Entry 6UZC (electron microscopy, 4.50 A resolution (low resolution: residue-level contacts below are approximate; hydrogen-bond / salt-bridge calls are withheld)); this record covers chains E and F of the 42 polymer chains in the assembly.

[Chain E (and F)]
Molecule: Portal protein
Source organism: Enterobacteria phage T4
Notes: chain F of this document is another copy of the same molecule, construct and numbering; everything in this record applies to it too
UniProt: P13334 (PORTL_BPT4); residues 1-524 here = UniProt positions 1-524
Amino-acid sequence (524 residues; row label = number of the first residue in the row):
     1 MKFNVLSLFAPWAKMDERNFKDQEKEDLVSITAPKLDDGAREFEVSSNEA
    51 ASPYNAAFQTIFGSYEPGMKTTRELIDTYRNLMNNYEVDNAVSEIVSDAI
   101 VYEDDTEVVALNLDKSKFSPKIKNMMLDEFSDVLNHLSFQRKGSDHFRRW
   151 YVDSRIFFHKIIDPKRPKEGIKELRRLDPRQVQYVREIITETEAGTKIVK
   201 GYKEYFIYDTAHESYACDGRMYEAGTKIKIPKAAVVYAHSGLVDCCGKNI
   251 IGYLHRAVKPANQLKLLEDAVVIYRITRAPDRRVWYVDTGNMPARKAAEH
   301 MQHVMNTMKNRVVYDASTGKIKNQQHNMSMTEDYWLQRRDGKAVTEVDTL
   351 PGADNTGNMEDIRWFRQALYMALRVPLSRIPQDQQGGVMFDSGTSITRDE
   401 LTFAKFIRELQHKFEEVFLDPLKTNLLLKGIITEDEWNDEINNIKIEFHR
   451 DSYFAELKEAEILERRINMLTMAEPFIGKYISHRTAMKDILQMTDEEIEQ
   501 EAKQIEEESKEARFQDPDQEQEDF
Disordered / not traced: 381-394, 511-524
What the authors report for this chain:
  - conformationally variable residues (loop rearrangement): Lys-2, Ala-224

[Chain E / chain F interface]
Pairs across the interface - 195 pairs, chain E then chain F:
  Asp-27(E) / Lys-172(F)
  Leu-28(E) / Ile-161(F)
  Leu-28(E) / Lys-172(F)
  Val-29(E) / Ile-161(F)
  Ser-30(E) / Leu-8(F)
  Ser-30(E) / His-159(F)
  Ser-30(E) / Ile-161(F)
  Ile-31(E) / His-159(F)
  Ile-31(E) / Ile-161(F)
  Ile-31(E) / Arg-175(F)
  Thr-32(E) / Phe-9(F)
  Thr-32(E) / His-159(F)
  Thr-32(E) / Tyr-208(F)
  Ala-33(E) / Arg-175(F)
  Ala-33(E) / Leu-177(F)
  Ala-33(E) / Tyr-208(F)
  Pro-34(E) / Arg-175(F)
  Lys-35(E) / Glu-173(F)
  Lys-35(E) / Arg-175(F)
  Leu-36(E) / Arg-175(F)
  Asp-37(E) / Lys-142(F)
  Asp-37(E) / Arg-176(F)
  Arg-41(E) / Gly-219(F)
  Glu-42(E) / His-212(F)
  Lys-197(E) / Leu-8(F)
  Val-243(E) / Asn-84(F)
  Asp-244(E) / Asn-84(F)
  Asp-244(E) / Cys-217(F)
  Cys-245(E) / Arg-80(F)
  Cys-245(E) / Asn-81(F)
  Cys-245(E) / Asn-84(F)
  Cys-245(E) / Arg-180(F)
  Cys-245(E) / Ala-216(F)
  Cys-246(E) / Ala-216(F)
  Cys-246(E) / Cys-217(F)
  Asn-249(E) / Cys-217(F)
  Arg-256(E) / Met-83(F)
  Arg-256(E) / Asn-84(F)
  Arg-256(E) / Asn-85(F)
  Arg-256(E) / Asp-89(F)
  Lys-259(E) / Glu-268(F)
  Lys-259(E) / Asp-269(F)
  Gln-263(E) / Glu-268(F)
  Gln-263(E) / Val-272(F)
  Leu-266(E) / Ile-276(F)
  Leu-267(E) / Val-272(F)
  Leu-267(E) / Arg-275(F)
  Leu-267(E) / Ile-276(F)
  Asp-269(E) / Tyr-314(F)
  Asp-269(E) / Ala-316(F)
  Ala-270(E) / Arg-275(F)
  Ala-270(E) / Ala-279(F)
  Val-271(E) / Arg-275(F)
  Ile-273(E) / Pro-280(F)
  Ile-273(E) / Tyr-314(F)
  Tyr-274(E) / Arg-275(F)
  Tyr-274(E) / Ala-279(F)
  Tyr-274(E) / Ala-353(F)
  Tyr-274(E) / Asp-354(F)
  Thr-277(E) / Asp-281(F)
  Arg-278(E) / Ala-279(F)
  Arg-278(E) / Pro-280(F)
  Arg-278(E) / Asp-281(F)
  Arg-278(E) / Glu-332(F)
  Pro-280(E) / Ser-329(F)
  Pro-280(E) / Met-330(F)
  Pro-280(E) / Thr-331(F)
  Pro-280(E) / Glu-332(F)
  Asp-281(E) / Met-330(F)
  Asp-281(E) / Thr-331(F)
  Asp-281(E) / Glu-332(F)
  Arg-282(E) / Asp-281(F)
  Arg-282(E) / Thr-331(F)
  Arg-282(E) / Glu-332(F)
  Arg-283(E) / Glu-332(F)
  Arg-283(E) / Asp-333(F)
  Arg-283(E) / Tyr-334(F)
  Val-284(E) / Tyr-334(F)
  Val-284(E) / Trp-335(F)
  Val-284(E) / Leu-336(F)
  Trp-285(E) / Asp-333(F)
  Trp-285(E) / Tyr-334(F)
  Trp-285(E) / Trp-335(F)
  Trp-285(E) / Leu-336(F)
  Tyr-286(E) / Leu-336(F)
  Tyr-286(E) / Arg-338(F)
  Tyr-286(E) / Thr-345(F)
  Tyr-286(E) / Glu-346(F)
  Tyr-286(E) / Val-347(F)
  Val-287(E) / Leu-336(F)
  Val-287(E) / Gln-337(F)
  Val-287(E) / Arg-338(F)
  Thr-289(E) / Gln-337(F)
  Thr-289(E) / Arg-338(F)
  Thr-289(E) / Arg-339(F)
  Gly-290(E) / Arg-338(F)
  Gly-290(E) / Arg-339(F)
  Ala-294(E) / Arg-339(F)
  Ala-297(E) / Gln-337(F)
  Ala-298(E) / Gln-337(F)
  Met-301(E) / Trp-335(F)
  Met-301(E) / Gln-337(F)
  Met-305(E) / Trp-335(F)
  Lys-309(E) / Asp-333(F)
  Asn-310(E) / Thr-331(F)
  Asn-310(E) / Asp-333(F)
  Val-312(E) / Ser-329(F)
  Val-312(E) / Met-330(F)
  Val-313(E) / His-326(F)
  Val-313(E) / Met-328(F)
  Tyr-314(E) / His-326(F)
  Tyr-314(E) / Asn-327(F)
  Tyr-314(E) / Met-328(F)
  Tyr-314(E) / Met-330(F)
  Asp-315(E) / Asn-327(F)
  Ala-316(E) / Asn-327(F)
  Ile-321(E) / Met-330(F)
  Lys-322(E) / His-326(F)
  Val-344(E) / Arg-338(F)
  Val-344(E) / Gly-341(F)
  Val-344(E) / Lys-342(F)
  Val-344(E) / Ala-343(F)
  Glu-346(E) / Arg-338(F)
  Thr-356(E) / Asp-354(F)
  Thr-356(E) / Asn-355(F)
  Gly-357(E) / Asn-355(F)
  Asn-358(E) / Asn-355(F)
  Asp-361(E) / Arg-275(F)
  Asp-361(E) / Met-359(F)
  Trp-364(E) / Met-359(F)
  Trp-364(E) / Ile-362(F)
  Trp-364(E) / Arg-363(F)
  Trp-364(E) / Arg-366(F)
  Phe-365(E) / Glu-268(F)
  Phe-365(E) / Val-271(F)
  Phe-365(E) / Val-272(F)
  Ala-368(E) / Tyr-86(F)
  Met-371(E) / Tyr-86(F)
  Ala-372(E) / Tyr-86(F)
  Arg-374(E) / Tyr-86(F)
  Arg-374(E) / Asp-89(F)
  Leu-377(E) / Ile-380(F)
  Ile-396(E) / Tyr-453(F)
  Arg-398(E) / Arg-379(F)
  Arg-398(E) / Glu-400(F)
  Arg-398(E) / Phe-454(F)
  Asp-399(E) / Arg-379(F)
  Leu-401(E) / Asp-451(F)
  Leu-401(E) / Tyr-453(F)
  Leu-401(E) / Phe-454(F)
  Thr-402(E) / Arg-379(F)
  Lys-405(E) / Ser-97(F)
  Lys-405(E) / Asp-98(F)
  Arg-408(E) / Tyr-102(F)
  Arg-408(E) / Glu-103(F)
  Arg-408(E) / Asp-104(F)
  His-412(E) / Arg-141(F)
  Glu-415(E) / Arg-141(F)
  Ile-462(E) / Tyr-453(F)
  Ile-462(E) / Glu-456(F)
  Ile-462(E) / Leu-457(F)
  Arg-465(E) / Ala-460(F)
  Arg-465(E) / Glu-461(F)
  Arg-465(E) / Glu-464(F)
  Arg-466(E) / Glu-456(F)
  Met-469(E) / Ala-460(F)
  Met-469(E) / Leu-463(F)
  Met-469(E) / Glu-464(F)
  Met-469(E) / Ile-467(F)
  Met-472(E) / Glu-464(F)
  Met-472(E) / Ile-467(F)
  Ala-473(E) / Ile-467(F)
  Phe-476(E) / Leu-470(F)
  Phe-476(E) / Thr-471(F)
  Gly-478(E) / Ile-505(F)
  Lys-479(E) / His-483(F)
  Lys-479(E) / Ile-505(F)
  Tyr-480(E) / Leu-470(F)
  Tyr-480(E) / Ile-477(F)
  Tyr-480(E) / His-483(F)
  Tyr-480(E) / Ala-486(F)
  Tyr-480(E) / Met-487(F)
  Tyr-480(E) / Leu-491(F)
  Tyr-480(E) / Glu-501(F)
  Tyr-480(E) / Ile-505(F)
  Ile-481(E) / Ile-505(F)
  Ser-482(E) / Glu-501(F)
  Ser-482(E) / Gln-504(F)
  Ser-482(E) / Glu-508(F)
  His-483(E) / Glu-508(F)
  Arg-484(E) / Glu-508(F)
  Thr-485(E) / Glu-501(F)
  Ile-490(E) / Glu-456(F)
  Ile-490(E) / Leu-463(F)
  Gln-492(E) / Glu-456(F)
Interface residues without a listed pair, chain E (113 interface residues in all): Thr-192, Glu-193, Ala-194, Gly-195, Ile-198, Val-272, Ile-276, Asp-288, Asn-291, Met-308, Ser-317, Ala-343, Thr-345, Asp-348, Leu-350, Met-359, Glu-360, Lys-413, Glu-461
Interface residues without a listed pair, chain F (106 interface residues in all): Leu-6, Asp-77, Arg-149, Thr-210, Ile-228, Ile-230, Lys-265, Arg-283, Trp-285, Ile-321, Asp-340, Thr-349, Gly-352, Gly-357, Asn-468

[In short]
113 residues of chain E face 106 of chain F across their interface. The paper reports conformational
variability at Lys-2(E) and Ala-224(E).
Chain E and chain F are both Portal protein (Enterobacteria phage T4); the structure, Portal vertex structure
of bacteriophage T4, was determined by electron microscopy.
